8YGF - chains E and F of the 8 polymer chains in the assembly; structure by electron microscopy, 4.66 A resolution (low resolution: residue-level contacts below are approximate; hydrogen-bond / salt-bridge calls are withheld).

== Chain E (and F) ==
Molecule: SIR2-like domain-containing protein
Organism: Bacillus subtilis A29
Notes: chain F of this document is another copy of the same molecule, construct and numbering; everything in this record applies to it too
UniProtKB: D4G637 (D4G637_BACNB); residues 1-1005 here = UniProt positions 1-1005
Chain sequence (1005 residues; each row starts with the number of its first residue):
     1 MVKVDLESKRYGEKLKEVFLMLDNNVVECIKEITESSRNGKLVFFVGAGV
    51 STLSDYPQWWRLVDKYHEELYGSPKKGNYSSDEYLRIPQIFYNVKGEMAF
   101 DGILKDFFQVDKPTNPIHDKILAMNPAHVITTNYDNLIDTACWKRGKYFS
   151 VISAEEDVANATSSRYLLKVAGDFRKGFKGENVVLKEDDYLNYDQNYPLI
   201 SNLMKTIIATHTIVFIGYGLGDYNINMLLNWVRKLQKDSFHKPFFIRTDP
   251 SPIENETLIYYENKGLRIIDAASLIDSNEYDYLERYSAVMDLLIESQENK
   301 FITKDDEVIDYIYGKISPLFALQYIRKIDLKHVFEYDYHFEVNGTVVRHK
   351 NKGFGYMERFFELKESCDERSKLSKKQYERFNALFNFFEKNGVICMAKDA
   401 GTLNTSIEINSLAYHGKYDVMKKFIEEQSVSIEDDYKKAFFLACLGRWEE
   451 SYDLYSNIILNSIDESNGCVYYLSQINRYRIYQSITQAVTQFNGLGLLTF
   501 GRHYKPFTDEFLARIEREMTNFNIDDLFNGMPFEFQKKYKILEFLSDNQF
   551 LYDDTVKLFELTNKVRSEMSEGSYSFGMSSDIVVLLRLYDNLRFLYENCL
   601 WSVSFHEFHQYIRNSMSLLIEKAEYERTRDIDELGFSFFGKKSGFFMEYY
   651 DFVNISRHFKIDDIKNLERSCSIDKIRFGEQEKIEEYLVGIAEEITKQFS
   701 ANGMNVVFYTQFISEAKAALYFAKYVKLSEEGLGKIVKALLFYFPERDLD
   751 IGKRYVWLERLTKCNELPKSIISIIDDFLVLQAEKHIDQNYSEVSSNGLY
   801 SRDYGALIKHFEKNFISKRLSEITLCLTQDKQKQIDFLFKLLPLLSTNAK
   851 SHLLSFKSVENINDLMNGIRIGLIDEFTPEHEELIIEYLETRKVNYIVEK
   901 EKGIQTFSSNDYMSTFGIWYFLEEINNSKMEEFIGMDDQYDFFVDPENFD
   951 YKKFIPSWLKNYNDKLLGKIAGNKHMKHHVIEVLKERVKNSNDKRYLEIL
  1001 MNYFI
Disordered / not traced: 1-22
Differences from the reference sequence: engineered mutation Ala171 (His in D4G637)
What the authors report for this chain:
  - catalytic residues: Ser51, Asn133, Asp135 (by similarity / conservation)
  - mutagenesis - N133A/H171A, H171A: abolished catalytic activity on SPR TTP
  - mutagenesis - H171A: increased growth in response to TTP

== Chain E / chain F interface ==
Pairs across the interface (91; chain E residue first):
  Lys41(E) with Ala161(F)
  Pro116(E) with Arg517(F)
  Ala123(E) with Asn521(F)
  Asn125(E) with Asp526(F)
  Trp143(E) with Ile459(F); Ile463(F); Tyr471(F)
  Lys144(E) with Leu460(F)
  Arg145(E) with Glu518(F); Met519(F); Phe522(F)
  Gly146(E) with Tyr471(F)
  Lys147(E) with Asp526(F)
  Tyr148(E) with Gly530(F); Pro532(F)
  Glu155(E) with Leu235(F); Gln236(F); Ser239(F)
  Glu156(E) with Ser239(F)
  Ala159(E) with Gln236(F); Ser239(F); His241(F)
  Ala161(E) with Lys41(F)
  Thr162(E) with Pro532(F); Phe533(F)
  Tyr166(E) with Thr210(F)
  Pro198(E) with Leu235(F)
  Leu199(E) with Ala209(F); Leu235(F); Gln236(F)
  Asn202(E) with Lys205(F); Thr206(F)
  Leu203(E) with Thr206(F)
  Lys205(E) with Leu199(F); Asn202(F)
  Thr206(E) with Asn202(F); Leu203(F); Thr206(F)
  Leu235(E) with Pro198(F)
  Gln236(E) with Leu199(F)
  Lys237(E) with Asn196(F)
  Ser239(E) with Glu155(F)
  His241(E) with Ala159(F)
  Ile463(E) with Trp143(F)
  Tyr471(E) with Gly146(F)
  Pro532(E) with Tyr148(F); Thr162(F)
  Phe533(E) with Ala161(F); Thr162(F); Ser163(F); Ser164(F)
  Gln549(E) with Gln549(F)
  Tyr552(E) with Val556(F)
  Thr555(E) with Val556(F)
  Val556(E) with Tyr552(F)
  Leu558(E) with Phe559(F)
  Phe559(E) with Thr555(F); Phe559(F); Gln610(F); Asn614(F)
  Thr562(E) with Phe559(F)
  Asn563(E) with Gln610(F)
  Arg566(E) with Arg566(F)
  Gln610(E) with Asn563(F)
  Asn614(E) with Phe559(F); Asn563(F)
  Thr628(E) with Asn990(F)
  Asp630(E) with Pro956(F); Tyr996(F)
  Asp632(E) with Ser957(F)
  Glu633(E) with Phe907(F)
  Asn666(E) with Ser567(F)
  Arg669(E) with Ser570(F)
  Gln905(E) with Glu633(F)
  Phe907(E) with Glu633(F); Leu634(F)
  Ile955(E) with Ile631(F); Asp632(F)
  Pro956(E) with Asp630(F)
  Lys985(E) with Met1001(F)
  Val988(E) with Leu997(F)
  Lys989(E) with Lys994(F); Leu997(F)
  Asn990(E) with Thr628(F)
  Asn992(E) with Asn992(F)
  Lys994(E) with Lys989(F)
  Leu997(E) with Val988(F); Lys989(F)
  Met1001(E) with Lys985(F); Lys989(F)
  Ile1005(E) with Ile1005(F)
Interface residues without a listed pair, chain E (73 interface residues in all): Thr140, Val158, Asn160, Ser163, Asn196, Ala209, Thr210, Asn521, Gly530, Glu571, Ile631, Tyr996
Interface residues without a listed pair, chain F (78 interface residues in all): Ala123, Glu156, Val158, Trp231, Lys237, Ser462, Gln475, Leu527, Met531, Glu571, Arg669, Arg987

== Overview ==
73 residues of chain E face 78 of chain F across their interface. The paper reports catalytic residues
Ser51(E), Asn133(E) and Asp135(E); N133A/H171A and H171A of chain E abolish catalytic activity on SPR TTP.
Both chains are SIR2-like domain-containing protein (Bacillus subtilis A29). Entry 8YGF (The tetramer
Structure of SPR-DSR2 complex) was determined by electron microscopy, deposited together with 8YGC, 8YGK,
8YGN, 8YGO and 8YGP.
